Entry 3DNV (X-ray diffraction, 2.68 A resolution); this record covers chains B and T of the 3 polymer chains in the assembly.

Chain B:
Name: HTH-type transcriptional regulator hipB
Source organism: Escherichia coli
Reference sequence: P23873 (HIPB_ECOLI); residues 1-88 here = UniProt positions 1-88
Chain sequence (88 residues; each row starts with the number of its first residue):
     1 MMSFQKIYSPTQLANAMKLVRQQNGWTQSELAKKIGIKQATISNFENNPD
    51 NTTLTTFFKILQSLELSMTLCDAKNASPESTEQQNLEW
Disordered / not traced: 1-3, 75-88
Curated features (UniProtKB/Swiss-Prot):
  - DNA-binding region: Arg-21 to Asn-47 (H-T-H motif)
  - mutagenesis: Ala-73 to Trp-88 (Increased half-life in vivo and in vitro, no change in DNA or HipA-binding), Trp-88 (W88A: No change in DNA or HipA-binding)
From the paper describing this entry:
  - binding site for the 21-nt DNA strand (chain T): Ser-29, Lys-38, Gln-39, Ala-40, Ser-43

Chain T:
Molecule: 21-nt DNA strand
Sequence (21 nucleotides; numbered 699 to 719; the number before each row is that of its first residue):
   699 ACTATCCCCTTAAGGGGATAG

Chain B / chain T interface:
Contacting residue pairs (11; chain B residue first):
  Arg-21(B) with DT701(T), salt bridge to the phosphate
  Thr-27(B) with DC700(T), phosphate contact; DT701(T), phosphate contact
  Gln-28(B) with DT701(T), hydrogen bond to the phosphate; DA702(T), hydrogen bond to the phosphate
  Ser-29(B) with DT701(T), base contact
  Gln-39(B) with DT701(T), base contact; DA702(T), base contact
  Ala-40(B) with DT703(T), base contact
  Ser-43(B) with DA702(T), hydrogen bond to the phosphate
  Asn-47(B) with DA702(T), hydrogen bond to the phosphate
Also at the interface, not in a pair above, chain B (11 interface residues in all): Lys-18, Trp-26, Lys-38
Also at the interface, not in a pair above, chain T (5 interface residues in all): DC704

In short:
11 residues of chain B and 5 residues of chain T are in contact, with 4 hydrogen bonds and 1 salt bridge.
Among the polar pairs are Gln-28(B)/DT701(T), Gln-28(B)/DA702(T) and Ser-43(B)/DA702(T). The paper reports a
binding site for the 21-nt DNA strand (chain T) at Ser-29(B), Lys-38(B) and Gln-39(B) among others.
Chain B is HTH-type transcriptional regulator hipB (Escherichia coli) and chain T is a 21-nt DNA strand; the
structure, MDT Protein, was determined by X-ray diffraction (same publication as 3HZI, 3FBR, 3DNT and 3DNU).
